8UBB - chains A and B of the 9 polymer chains in the assembly; structure by electron microscopy, 3.23 A resolution.

[Chain A]
Name: Reverse transcriptase
Organism: Bordetella phage BPP-1
UniProt: Q775D8 (Q775D8_BPBPP); residue numbers follow UniProt; this construct covers 1-328
Sequence (328 residues; row label = number of the first residue in the row):
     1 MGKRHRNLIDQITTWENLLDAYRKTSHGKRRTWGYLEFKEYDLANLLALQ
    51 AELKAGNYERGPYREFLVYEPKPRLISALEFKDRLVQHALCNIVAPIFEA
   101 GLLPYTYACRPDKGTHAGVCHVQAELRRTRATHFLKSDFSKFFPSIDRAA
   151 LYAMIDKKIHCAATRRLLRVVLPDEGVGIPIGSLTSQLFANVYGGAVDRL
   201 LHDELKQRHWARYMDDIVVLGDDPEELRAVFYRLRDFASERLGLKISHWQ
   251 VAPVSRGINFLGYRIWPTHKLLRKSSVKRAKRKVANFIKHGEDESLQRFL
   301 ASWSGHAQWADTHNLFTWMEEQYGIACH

[Chain B]
Name: Avd
Organism: Bordetella phage BPP-1
UniProt: chimeric construct of Q775D7, Q9FA38: residues 1-124 from Q775D7 (Q775D7_BPBPP) positions 1-124 (same numbers); residues 125-290 from Q9FA38 positions 5-170 (UniProt number = residue number - 120)
Sequence (290 residues; each row starts with the number of its first residue):
     1 MEPIEEATKCYDQMLIVERYERVISYLYPIAQSIPRKHGVAREMFLKCLL
    51 GQVELFIVAGKSNQVSKLYAADAGLAMLRFWLRFLAGIQKPHAMTPHQVE
   101 TAQVLIAEVGRILGSWIARVNRKGTKVQVGEALVGDGNEVAHIDLIIGPR
   151 GSPAETAFCNGLVNNKHGFTSLLAVIAPNLPCKPNTLMFNKVTINDARQA
   201 VQMFGPAQHGVAMAVQDAVAEGIIPADEADDLYVLVGVFIHWEAADDAKI
   251 QKYNYEATKLSIQRAVNGEPKASVVTEQRKSATHPFAANA
Disordered / not traced: 123-290

[Interface between chain A and chain B]
Residue-residue contacts - 45 pairs, chain A then chain B:
  Arg-30(A) / Glu-18(B)  salt bridge
  Arg-30(A) / Arg-19(B)  hydrogen bond (backbone-side chain)
  Arg-31(A) / Tyr-11(B)  hydrogen bond (backbone-side chain)
  Arg-31(A) / Leu-15(B)
  Arg-31(A) / Arg-19(B)
  Arg-31(A) / Glu-108(B)  salt bridge
  Arg-31(A) / Ile-112(B)
  Thr-32(A) / Tyr-11(B)
  Trp-33(A) / Lys-9(B)
  Trp-33(A) / Cys-10(B)
  Trp-33(A) / Tyr-11(B)
  Trp-33(A) / Met-14(B)  hydrophobic
  Tyr-35(A) / Glu-18(B)  hydrogen bond
  Leu-36(A) / Tyr-11(B)  hydrophobic
  Leu-36(A) / Met-14(B)
  Leu-36(A) / Leu-15(B)
  Leu-36(A) / Glu-18(B)
  Glu-37(A) / Glu-2(B)
  Glu-37(A) / Pro-3(B)
  Glu-37(A) / Ile-4(B)
  Glu-37(A) / Glu-5(B)
  Glu-37(A) / Lys-9(B)  salt bridge
  Glu-37(A) / Met-14(B)
  Phe-38(A) / Met-1(B)  hydrophobic
  Phe-38(A) / Pro-3(B)  hydrophobic
  Lys-39(A) / Met-14(B)
  Lys-39(A) / Val-17(B)
  Lys-39(A) / Glu-18(B)
  Lys-39(A) / Glu-21(B)  salt bridge
  Glu-40(A) / Glu-6(B)
  Glu-40(A) / Met-14(B)
  Tyr-41(A) / Ile-4(B)  hydrophobic
  Tyr-41(A) / Glu-6(B)
  Ala-44(A) / Ile-4(B)  hydrophobic
  Asn-45(A) / Met-1(B)
  Asn-45(A) / Glu-2(B)
  Asn-45(A) / Pro-3(B)
  Asn-45(A) / Ile-4(B)  hydrogen bond (side chain-backbone)
  Ala-48(A) / Met-1(B)
  Leu-49(A) / Met-1(B)  hydrophobic
  Glu-52(A) / Met-1(B)  hydrogen bond (side chain-backbone)
  Glu-80(A) / Glu-2(B)
  Lys-82(A) / Met-1(B)
  Lys-82(A) / Glu-2(B)
  Lys-82(A) / Pro-3(B)

[Overview]
Chain A and chain B form an interface of 18 and 17 residues respectively; the contacts include 5 hydrogen
bonds and 4 salt bridges. Among the polar pairs are Arg-30(A)/Glu-18(B), Arg-31(A)/Glu-108(B) and
Glu-37(A)/Lys-9(B).
Here chain A is Reverse transcriptase and chain B is Avd, both from Bordetella phage BPP-1. Entry 8UBB
(Diversity-generating retroelement (DGR) ribonucleoprotein reverse transcriptase - Active State (N-empty) 1b)
was determined by electron microscopy, deposited together with 8UB7, 8UB8, 8UB9, 8UBA, 8UBC, 8UBD, 8UBE and
8UBF.
